Entry 8D3L (electron microscopy, 3.49 A resolution); this record covers chains G and J of the 10 polymer chains in the assembly.

# Chain G
Molecule: PAM/PAM strand 2
Sequence (33 nucleotides; numbered 1 to 33; the number before each row is that of its first residue):
     1 GTTCTGGTGG TCCTCAGCTA CGTTTTTTGA ATT
Bound ions: Mn2+: DG29 (shared with Tyr-109(J) of chain J)

# Chain J
Name: CRISPR-associated exonuclease Cas4
From: Alkalihalobacillus halodurans C-125
Notes: EC 3.1.12.1
UniProtKB: A0A4Y7WTW2 (A0A4Y7WTW2_ALKHA); residues 3-219 here = UniProt positions 3-219
Amino-acid sequence (218 residues; row label = number of the first residue in the row):
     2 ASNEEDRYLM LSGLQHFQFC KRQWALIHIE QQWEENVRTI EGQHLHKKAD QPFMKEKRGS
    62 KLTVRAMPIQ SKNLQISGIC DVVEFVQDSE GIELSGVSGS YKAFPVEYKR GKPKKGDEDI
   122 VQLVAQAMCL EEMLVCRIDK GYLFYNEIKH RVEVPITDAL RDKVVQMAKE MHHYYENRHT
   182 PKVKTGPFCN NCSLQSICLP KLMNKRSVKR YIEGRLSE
Not modelled in the structure: 2
Construct notes: expression tag (2); conflict Met-11 (Leu in A0A4Y7WTW2), Ser-101 (Cys in A0A4Y7WTW2)
Bound ions: 4Fe-4S cluster Fe: Cys-21, Cys-190, Cys-193, Cys-199; Mn2+: Tyr-109 (shared with DG29(G) of chain G)
Residues lining bound ligands: 4Fe-4S cluster (SF4): Cys-21, Arg-23, Gln-24, Thr-186, Phe-189, Cys-190, Cys-193, Leu-195, Gln-196, Cys-199, Leu-200, Pro-201
From the paper describing this entry:
  - catalytic residues: His-47, Asp-82, Glu-108, Lys-110
  - binding site for PAM/PAM strand 2 (chain G): Gln-16, His-17, Phe-20, Gln-24, Ile-28, Trp-34, Asn-37, Thr-40, Gln-44, Glu-119, Gln-123, Ser-194
  - mutagenesis - Q44A, S194A: decreased catalytic activity
  - mutagenesis - Q16A, Q24A: abolished catalytic activity
  - specificity-determining residues: Gln-16, Gln-24
  - mutagenesis - K206A/R207A/K210A/R211A: unchanged catalytic activity on HSI substrate

# Interface between chain G and chain J
Pairs across the interface (44):
  DT27(G) / Glu-6(J)  phosphate contact
  DT27(G) / Ser-78(J)  phosphate contact
  DT27(G) / Gly-79(J)  phosphate contact
  DT27(G) / Ile-80(J)  hydrogen bond to the phosphate
  DT28(G) / Met-11(J)  phosphate contact
  DT28(G) / Leu-12(J)  hydrogen bond to the phosphate
  DT28(G) / Ser-13(J)  hydrogen bond to the phosphate
  DT28(G) / Gln-44(J)  base contact
  DT28(G) / His-47(J)  sugar contact
  DT28(G) / Gly-79(J)  phosphate contact
  DT28(G) / Ile-80(J)  hydrogen bond to the phosphate
  DG29(G) / Ser-13(J)  hydrogen bond to the base
  DG29(G) / His-17(J)  hydrogen bond to the base
  DG29(G) / Ile-28(J)  base contact
  DG29(G) / Trp-34(J)  base contact
  DG29(G) / Thr-40(J)  sugar contact
  DG29(G) / Gly-43(J)  phosphate contact
  DG29(G) / Gln-44(J)  base contact
  DG29(G) / Tyr-109(J)  phosphate contact
  DG29(G) / Lys-110(J)  salt bridge to the phosphate
  DG29(G) / Gln-123(J)  phosphate contact
  DA30(G) / His-17(J)  base contact
  DA30(G) / Gln-24(J)  hydrogen bond to the base
  DA30(G) / Trp-34(J)  base contact
  DA30(G) / Asn-37(J)  base contact
  DA30(G) / Arg-39(J)  sugar contact
  DA30(G) / Thr-40(J)  base contact
  DA30(G) / Gly-43(J)  phosphate contact
  DA30(G) / Lys-110(J)  salt bridge to the phosphate
  DA30(G) / Arg-111(J)  hydrogen bond to the phosphate
  DA30(G) / Asn-192(J)  base contact
  DA30(G) / Ser-194(J)  hydrogen bond to the base
  DA31(G) / Gln-16(J)  base contact
  DA31(G) / Phe-20(J)  base contact
  DA31(G) / Gln-24(J)  base contact
  DA31(G) / Arg-39(J)  salt bridge to the phosphate
  DA31(G) / Arg-111(J)  salt bridge to the phosphate
  DA31(G) / Lys-115(J)  base contact
  DA31(G) / Asn-192(J)  hydrogen bond to the phosphate
  DT32(G) / Glu-119(J)  base contact
  DT32(G) / Phe-189(J)  sugar contact
  DT32(G) / Asn-192(J)  hydrogen bond to the phosphate
  DT33(G) / Arg-39(J)  hydrogen bond to the base
  DT33(G) / Lys-113(J)  hydrogen bond to the base
Other interface residues (no listed pair), chain J (34 interface residues in all): Glu-108, Gly-112, Asp-120, Pro-188, Cys-193

# Summary
Chain G and chain J form an interface of 7 and 34 residues respectively; the contacts include 13 hydrogen
bonds and 4 salt bridges. Among the polar pairs are DG29(G)/Ser-13(J), DG29(G)/His-17(J) and
DA30(G)/Gln-24(J). From the paper: catalytic residues His-47(J), Asp-82(J) and Glu-108(J) among others; Q44A
and S194A of chain J reduce catalytic activity; 5 substitutions were tested in all.
Chain G is PAM/PAM strand 2 and chain J is CRISPR-associated exonuclease Cas4 (Alkalihalobacillus halodurans
C-125); the structure, Type I-C Cas4-Cas1-Cas2 complex bound to a PAM/PAM prespacer, was determined by
electron microscopy (same publication as 8D3M, 8D3P and 8D3Q).
